1RVC - chains D and A of the 6 polymer chains in the assembly; structure by X-ray diffraction, 2.10 A resolution.

== Chain D ==
Molecule: 5-nt DNA strand
Sequence (5 nucleotides; numbered 7 to 11; the number before each row is that of its first residue):
     7 ATCTT
Bound ions: Mg2+ site 1: DA7 (shared with Gln69(A) of chain A)

== Chain A ==
Molecule: Protein (eco rv (e.c.3.1.21.4))
From: Escherichia coli
Reference sequence: P04390 (T2E5_ECOLI); residues 2-245 here correspond to UniProt positions 1-244 (UniProt number = residue number - 1)
Amino-acid sequence (244 residues; row label = number of the first residue in the row):
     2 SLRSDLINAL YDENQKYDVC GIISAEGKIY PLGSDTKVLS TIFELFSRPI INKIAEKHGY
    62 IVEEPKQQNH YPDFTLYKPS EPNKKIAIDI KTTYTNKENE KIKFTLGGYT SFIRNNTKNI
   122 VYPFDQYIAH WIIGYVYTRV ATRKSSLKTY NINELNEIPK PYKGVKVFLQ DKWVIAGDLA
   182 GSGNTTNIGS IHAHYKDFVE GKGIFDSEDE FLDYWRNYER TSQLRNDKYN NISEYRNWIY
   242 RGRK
Bound ions: Mg2+ site 1: Glu45, Asp74 (shared with DA7(D) of chain D); Mg2+ site 2: Gln69 (shared with DA7(D) of chain D)

== How chain D and chain A interact ==
Contacting residue pairs (19; chain D residue first):
  DA7(D) - Glu45(A)  phosphate contact
  DA7(D) - Gln69(A)  phosphate contact
  DA7(D) - Asp74(A)  phosphate contact
  DA7(D) - Thr186(A)  base contact
  DT8(D) - Thr37(A)  phosphate contact
  DT8(D) - Ser41(A)  phosphate contact
  DT8(D) - Ile91(A)  phosphate contact
  DT8(D) - Lys92(A)  salt bridge to the phosphate
  DT8(D) - Thr93(A)  hydrogen bond to the phosphate
  DT8(D) - Thr106(A)  base contact
  DT8(D) - Ser183(A)  base contact
  DT8(D) - Thr186(A)  hydrogen bond to the base
  DT8(D) - Asn188(A)  base contact
  DC9(D) - Thr37(A)  hydrogen bond to the phosphate
  DC9(D) - Thr94(A)  hydrogen bond to the phosphate
  DC9(D) - Tyr95(A)  phosphate contact
  DC9(D) - Gly182(A)  hydrogen bond to the base
  DC9(D) - Ser183(A)  base contact
  DT10(D) - Tyr95(A)  hydrogen bond to the phosphate
Also at the interface, not in a pair above, chain A (16 interface residues in all): Lys104

== Overview ==
4 residues of chain D and 16 residues of chain A are in contact; the contacts include 6 hydrogen bonds and 1
salt bridge. Polar pairs include DT8(D)-Thr186(A), DC9(D)-Gly182(A) and DT8(D)-Thr93(A). Gln69(A) and DA7(D)
coordinate Mg2+ site 2.
Here chain D is a 5-nt DNA strand and chain A is Protein (eco rv (e.c.3.1.21.4)) (Escherichia coli). Entry
1RVC (MG2+ binding to the active site of eco rv endonuclease: A crystallographic study of complexes with ...)
was determined by X-ray diffraction together with 1RVA and 1RVB from the same study.
